Entry 4YA7 (X-ray diffraction, 2.70 A resolution); this record covers chains C and D of the 34 polymer chains in the assembly.

== Chain C ==
Protein: Proteasome subunit alpha type-4
Source organism: Saccharomyces cerevisiae (strain ATCC 204508 / S288c)
Notes: EC 3.4.25.1
UniProt: P40303 (PSA4_YEAST); residues -1 to 252 here correspond to UniProt positions 1-254 (UniProt number = residue number + 2)
Sequence (254 residues; row label = number of the first residue in the row; numbers below 1 keep their minus sign (Met-1 is residue -1)):
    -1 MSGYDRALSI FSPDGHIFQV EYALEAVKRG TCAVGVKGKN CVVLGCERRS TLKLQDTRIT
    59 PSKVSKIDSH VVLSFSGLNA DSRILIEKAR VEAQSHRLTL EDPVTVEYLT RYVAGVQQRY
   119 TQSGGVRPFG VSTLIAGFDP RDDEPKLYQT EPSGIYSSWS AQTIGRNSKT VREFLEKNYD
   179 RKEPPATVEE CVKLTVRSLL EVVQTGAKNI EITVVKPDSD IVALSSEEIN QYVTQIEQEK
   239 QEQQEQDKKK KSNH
Not modelled in the structure: -1 to 0, 241-252

== Chain D ==
Protein: Proteasome subunit alpha type-5
Source organism: Saccharomyces cerevisiae (strain ATCC 204508 / S288c)
Notes: EC 3.4.25.1
UniProt: P32379 (PSA5_YEAST); residues -7 to 252 here correspond to UniProt positions 1-260 (UniProt number = residue number + 8)
Sequence (260 residues; row label = number of the first residue in the row; numbers below 1 keep their minus sign (Met-7 is residue -7)):
    -7 MFLTRSEYDR GVSTFSPEGR LFQVEYSLEA IKLGSTAIGI ATKEGVVLGV EKRATSPLLE
    53 SDSIEKIVEI DRHIGCAMSG LTADARSMIE HARTAAVTHN LYYDEDINVE SLTQSVCDLA
   113 LRFGEGASGE ERLMSRPFGV ALLIAGHDAD DGYQLFHAEP SGTFYRYNAK AIGSGSEGAQ
   173 AELLNEWHSS LTLKEAELLV LKILKQVMEE KLDENNAQLS CITKQDGFKI YDNEKTAELI
   233 KELKEKEAAE SPEEADVEMS
Not modelled in the structure: -7 to 0, 118-124, 243-252

== Chain C / chain D interface ==
Residue-residue contacts (65):
  Asp3(C) - Glu117(D)
  Arg4(C) - Asp1(D)  salt bridge
  Arg4(C) - Glu117(D)
  Ala5(C) - Val4(D)  hydrophobic
  Ala5(C) - Glu117(D)
  Ala5(C) - Ser127(D)
  Ser7(C) - Ser127(D)
  Ser7(C) - Arg128(D)
  Ile8(C) - Asp1(D)
  Ile8(C) - Gln15(D)
  Phe9(C) - Gln15(D)
  Phe9(C) - Tyr18(D)  hydrophobic
  Phe9(C) - Ser19(D)
  Phe9(C) - Ala22(D)  hydrophobic
  Phe9(C) - Leu73(D)  hydrophobic
  Phe9(C) - Arg128(D)
  Phe9(C) - Pro129(D)
  Phe9(C) - Gly131(D)
  Ser10(C) - Tyr18(D)
  Pro11(C) - Tyr18(D)  hydrophobic
  Pro11(C) - Glu21(D)
  Asp12(C) - Glu21(D)
  Gly13(C) - Tyr18(D)
  Gly13(C) - Glu21(D)
  Gly13(C) - Ala22(D)
  His14(C) - Leu25(D)
  Ile15(C) - Leu73(D)  hydrophobic
  Ile15(C) - Arg128(D)
  Lys35(C) - Glu52(D)  salt bridge
  Gln116(C) - Ala75(D)
  Gln116(C) - Asp76(D)
  Gln116(C) - Arg128(D)
  Thr119(C) - Arg128(D)  hydrogen bond (backbone-side chain)
  Gln120(C) - Met126(D)
  Gln120(C) - Ser127(D)  hydrogen bond (backbone-backbone)
  Gln120(C) - Arg128(D)
  Gln120(C) - Pro129(D)
  Gln120(C) - Phe130(D)
  Ser121(C) - Ser127(D)
  Gly122(C) - Ser127(D)
  Ser151(C) - Ala75(D)
  Gly152(C) - Ala75(D)
  Ile153(C) - Thr74(D)
  Ile153(C) - Ala75(D)
  Ser155(C) - Leu51(D)
  Ser155(C) - Ser55(D)
  Ser156(C) - Leu51(D)
  Ser156(C) - Glu52(D)  hydrogen bond (backbone-backbone)
  Ser156(C) - Ser55(D)  hydrogen bond (backbone-side chain)
  Trp157(C) - Ser48(D)
  Trp157(C) - Leu50(D)
  Trp157(C) - Leu51(D)
  Trp157(C) - Glu52(D)
  Ser158(C) - Leu50(D)  hydrogen bond (backbone-backbone)
  Ser158(C) - Glu52(D)  hydrogen bond
  Ala159(C) - Leu50(D)
  Leu173(C) - Leu50(D)  hydrophobic
  Glu174(C) - Ser48(D)  hydrogen bond
  Glu174(C) - Pro49(D)
  Glu174(C) - Leu50(D)
  Tyr177(C) - Leu50(D)  hydrophobic
  Arg179(C) - Pro49(D)  hydrogen bond (side chain-backbone)
  Arg179(C) - Leu50(D)
  Arg179(C) - Leu51(D)  hydrogen bond (side chain-backbone)
  Arg179(C) - Glu52(D)
Interface residues without a listed pair, chain C (31 interface residues in all): Arg170
Interface residues without a listed pair, chain D (27 interface residues in all): Thr47, Ser53

== Overview ==
31 residues of chain C and 27 residues of chain D are in contact; the contacts include 9 hydrogen bonds and 2
salt bridges. Among the polar pairs are Arg4(C)-Asp1(D), Lys35(C)-Glu52(D) and Thr119(C)-Arg128(D).
Here chain C is Proteasome subunit alpha type-4 and chain D is Proteasome subunit alpha type-5, both from
Saccharomyces cerevisiae (strain ATCC 204508 / S288c). Entry 4YA7 (Yeast 20S proteasome beta2-H114D mutant in
complex with Ac-LAE-ep) was determined by X-ray diffraction, deposited together with 4Y69, 4Y6A, 4Y6V, 4Y6Z,
4Y70, 4Y74 and 34 further entries.
